Entry 3WZK (X-ray diffraction, 2.30 A resolution); this record covers chain A.

== Chain A ==
Molecule: Dual specificity protein kinase TTK
From: Homo sapiens
Notes: EC 2.7.12.1; fragment: MPS1 kinase domain
Reference sequence: P33981 (TTK_HUMAN); residues 516-820 here = UniProt positions 516-820
Amino-acid sequence (321 residues; each row starts with the number of its first residue):
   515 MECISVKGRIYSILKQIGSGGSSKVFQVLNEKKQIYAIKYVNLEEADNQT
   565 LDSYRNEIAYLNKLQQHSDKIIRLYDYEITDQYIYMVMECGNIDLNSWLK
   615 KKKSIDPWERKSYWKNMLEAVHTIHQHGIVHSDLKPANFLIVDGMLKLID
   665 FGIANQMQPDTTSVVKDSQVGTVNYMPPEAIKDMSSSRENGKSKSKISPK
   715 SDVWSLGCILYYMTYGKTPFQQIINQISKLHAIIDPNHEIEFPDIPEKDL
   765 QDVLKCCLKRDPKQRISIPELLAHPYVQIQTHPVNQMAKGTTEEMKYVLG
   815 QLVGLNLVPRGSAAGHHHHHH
Disordered / not traced: 515, 675-684, 700-710, 795-835
Differences from the reference sequence: expression tag (515, 821-835)
Small-molecule neighbours: N-cyclopropyl-4- (O23; N-cyclopropyl-4-{8-[(thiophen-2-ylmethyl)amino]imidazo[1,2-a]pyrazin-3-yl}benzamide): Lys529, Ile531, Val539, Gln541, Ala551, Lys553, Glu571, Leu575, Ile586, Met600, Met602, Glu603, Cys604, Gly605, Asn606, Ile607, Asp608, Leu654, Ile663, Asp664, Met671

== Overview ==
Ligands of chain A: N-cyclopropyl-4-.
Chain A is Dual specificity protein kinase TTK (Homo sapiens); the structure, CRYSTAL STRUCTURE OF HUMAN MPS1
CATALYTIC DOMAIN IN COMPLEX WITH
N-cyclopropyl-4-(8-((thiophen-2-ylmethyl)amino)imidazo[1,2-a]pyrazin-3-yl)benzamide, was determined by X-ray
diffraction together with 3WZJ from the same study.
